8I1T - chains G and A of the 7 polymer chains in the assembly; structure by electron microscopy, 2.80 A resolution.

Chain G (and A):
Name: Major capsid protein
From: Salmonella phage P22
Notes: chain A of this document is another copy of the same molecule, construct and numbering; everything in this record applies to it too
Reference sequence: P26747 (CAPSD_BPP22); numbering as in UniProt (aligned over 1-430)
Sequence (430 residues; numbered 1 to 430; the number before each row is that of its first residue):
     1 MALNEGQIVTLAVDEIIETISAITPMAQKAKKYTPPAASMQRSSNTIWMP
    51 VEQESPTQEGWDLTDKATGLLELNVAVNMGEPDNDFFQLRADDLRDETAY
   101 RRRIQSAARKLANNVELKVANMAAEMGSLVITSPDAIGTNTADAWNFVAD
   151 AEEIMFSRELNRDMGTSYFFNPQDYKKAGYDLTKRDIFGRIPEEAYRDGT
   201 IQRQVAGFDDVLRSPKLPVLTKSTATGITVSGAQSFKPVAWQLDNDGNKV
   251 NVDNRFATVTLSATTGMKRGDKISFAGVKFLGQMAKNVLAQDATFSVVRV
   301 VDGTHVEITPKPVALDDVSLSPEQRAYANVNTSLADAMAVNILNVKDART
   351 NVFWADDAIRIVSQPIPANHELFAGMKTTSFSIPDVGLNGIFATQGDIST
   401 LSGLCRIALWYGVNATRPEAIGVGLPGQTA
Disordered / not traced: 1
Swiss-Prot annotation at these positions:
  - site: D14 (Essential for binding to the capsid assembly scaffolding protein), W61 (Involved in capsid stabilization and maturation)
Reported in the primary citation:
  - conformationally variable residues (loop rearrangement, order/disorder transition): P36 to R42, R158 to D209
  - mutagenesis - W48Q, A108V, D174G, D174N, F353L, G403D, Y411H, P418S: decreased stability (citing earlier work)

Chain G / chain A interface:
Pairs across the interface (5):
  S44(G) with K249(A)
  E72(G) with R42(A), salt bridge
  D244(G) with D244(A)
  N245(G) with N245(A)
  K249(G) with S44(A)
Other interface residues (no listed pair), chain G (6 interface residues in all): R42
Other interface residues (no listed pair), chain A (6 interface residues in all): E72

Summary:
The chain G/chain A interface involves 6 residues from each chain; the contacts include 1 salt bridge. The
salt-bridged pair is E72(G)-R42(A). The paper reports that W48Q, A108V and D174G of chain G, among others,
reduce stability; conformational variability at P36(G) and R158(G); 8 substitutions were tested in all.
Both chains are Major capsid protein (Salmonella phage P22). Entry 8I1T (The asymmetric unit of P22 empty
capsid) was determined by electron microscopy (same publication as 8I1V).
